PDB entry 1BZX | X-ray diffraction, 2.10 A resolution | chains E and I

[Chain E]
Molecule: Protein (TRYPSIN)
Source organism: Salmo salar
Notes: EC 3.4.21.4
Reference sequence: P35031 (TRY1_SALSA); the construct lacks a stretch of the UniProt sequence and is renumbered around it, so the offset changes along the chain: 16-34 = UniProt 21-39; 37-67 = UniProt 40-70; 69-125 = UniProt 71-127; 127-130 = UniProt 128-131; 6 more segments
Amino-acid sequence (222 residues; numbered 16 to 245 plus 3 insertion-coded residues; 11 numbers in that range are skipped by the numbering (no residue carries them; nothing is unmodelled there); the number before each row is that of its first residue):
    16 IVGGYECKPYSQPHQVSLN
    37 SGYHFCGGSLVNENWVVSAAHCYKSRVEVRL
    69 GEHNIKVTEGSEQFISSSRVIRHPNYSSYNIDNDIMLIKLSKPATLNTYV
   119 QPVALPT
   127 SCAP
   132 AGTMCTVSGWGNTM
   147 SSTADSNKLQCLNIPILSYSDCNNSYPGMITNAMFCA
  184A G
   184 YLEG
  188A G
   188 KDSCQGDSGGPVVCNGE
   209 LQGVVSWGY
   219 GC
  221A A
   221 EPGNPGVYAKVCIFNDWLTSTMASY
Sequence notes: conflict Pro24 (Ala29 in P35031), Pro28 (Thr33 in P35031)
Disulfides: Cys22-Cys157, Cys42-Cys58, Cys128-Cys232, Cys136-Cys201, Cys168-Cys182, Cys191-Cys220
Metal / ion sites: Ca2+: Glu70, Asn72, Val75, Glu77, Glu80
Swiss-Prot annotation at these positions:
  - active site (Charge relay system): His57, Asp102, Ser195
  - binding site (Ca(2+)): Glu70, Asn72, Val75, Glu80
  - site: Asp189 (Required for specificity)

[Chain I]
Molecule: Protein (bovine pancreatic trypsin inhibitor)
Source organism: Bos taurus
Reference sequence: P00974 (BPT1_BOVIN); residues 501-558 here correspond to UniProt positions 36-93 (UniProt number = residue number - 465)
Amino-acid sequence (58 residues; each row starts with the number of its first residue):
   501 RPDFCLEPPYTGPCKARIIRYFYNAKAGLCQTFVYGGCRAKRNNFKSAED
   551 CMRTCGGA
Disulfides: Cys505-Cys555, Cys514-Cys538, Cys530-Cys551
Swiss-Prot annotation at these positions:
  - site: Lys515, Ala516 (Reactive bond for trypsin)

[How chain E and chain I interact]
Pairs across the interface (39; chain E residue first):
  Tyr39(E) - Arg517(I)
  Tyr39(E) - Ile518(I)
  Tyr39(E) - Ile519(I)  hydrogen bond (side chain-backbone)
  His40(E) - Arg517(I)
  Phe41(E) - Ala516(I)
  Phe41(E) - Arg517(I)  hydrogen bond (backbone-backbone)
  Cys42(E) - Ala516(I)  hydrophobic
  His57(E) - Cys514(I)
  His57(E) - Lys515(I)
  His57(E) - Ala516(I)
  His57(E) - Gly536(I)
  His57(E) - Gly537(I)
  Ser96(E) - Cys538(I)
  Tyr97(E) - Arg539(I)  hydrogen bond (backbone-side chain)
  Ile99(E) - Pro513(I)  hydrophobic
  Ile99(E) - Cys514(I)  hydrophobic
  Ile99(E) - Cys538(I)  hydrophobic
  Met175(E) - Arg539(I)
  Asp189(E) - Lys515(I)  salt bridge
  Ser190(E) - Lys515(I)  hydrogen bond (backbone-side chain)
  Cys191(E) - Lys515(I)
  Gln192(E) - Thr511(I)
  Gln192(E) - Cys514(I)
  Gln192(E) - Lys515(I)
  Gln192(E) - Ala516(I)
  Gly193(E) - Lys515(I)  hydrogen bond (backbone-backbone)
  Gly193(E) - Ala516(I)
  Gly193(E) - Arg517(I)
  Asp194(E) - Lys515(I)  hydrogen bond (backbone-backbone)
  Ser195(E) - Lys515(I)  hydrogen bond (side chain-backbone)
  Ser195(E) - Ala516(I)  hydrogen bond (side chain-backbone)
  Ser214(E) - Cys514(I)
  Ser214(E) - Lys515(I)  hydrogen bond (backbone-backbone)
  Trp215(E) - Pro513(I)
  Trp215(E) - Cys514(I)  hydrophobic
  Trp215(E) - Lys515(I)
  Gly216(E) - Pro513(I)  hydrogen bond (backbone-backbone)
  Gly216(E) - Lys515(I)
  Gly226(E) - Lys515(I)
Other interface residues (no listed pair), chain E (24 interface residues in all): Asn98, Val213, Tyr217, Gly219
Other interface residues (no listed pair), chain I (14 interface residues in all): Gly512, Val534

[In short]
The interface between chain E and chain I involves 24 residues on one side and 14 on the other, with 10
hydrogen bonds and 1 salt bridge. Among the polar pairs are Asp189(E)-Lys515(I), Tyr39(E)-Ile519(I) and
Tyr97(E)-Arg539(I).
Chain E is Protein (TRYPSIN) (Salmo salar) and chain I is Protein (bovine pancreatic trypsin inhibitor) (Bos
taurus); the structure, The crystal structure of anionic salmon trypsin in complex with bovine pancreatic
trypsin inhibitor, was determined by X-ray diffraction.
